8UCG - chains A and B; structure by X-ray diffraction, 1.86 A resolution.

== Chain A (and B) ==
Molecule: ATP dependent DNA ligase
From: Palaeococcus pacificus DY20341
Notes: EC 6.5.1.3; chain B of this document is another copy of the same molecule, construct and numbering; everything in this record applies to it too
Reference sequence: A0A075LQ94 (A0A075LQ94_9EURY); residue numbers follow UniProt; this construct covers 1-381
Amino-acid sequence (402 residues; row label = number of the first residue in the row; numbers below 1 keep their minus sign (Met-20 is residue -20)):
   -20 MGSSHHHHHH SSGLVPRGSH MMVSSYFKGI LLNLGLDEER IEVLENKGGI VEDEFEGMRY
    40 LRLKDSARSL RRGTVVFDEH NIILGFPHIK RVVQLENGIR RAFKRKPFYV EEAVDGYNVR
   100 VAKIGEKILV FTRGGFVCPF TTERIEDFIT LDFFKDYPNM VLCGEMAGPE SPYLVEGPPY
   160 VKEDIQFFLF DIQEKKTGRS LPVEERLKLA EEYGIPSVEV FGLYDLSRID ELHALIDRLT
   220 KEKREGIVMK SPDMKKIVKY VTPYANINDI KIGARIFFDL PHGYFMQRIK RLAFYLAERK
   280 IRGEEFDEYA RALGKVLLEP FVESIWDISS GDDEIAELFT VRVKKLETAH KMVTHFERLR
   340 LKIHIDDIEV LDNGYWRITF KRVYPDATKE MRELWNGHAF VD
Unresolved in the structure: -20 to 0 (chain B: -20 to 0, 14-15)
Differences from the reference sequence: initiating methionine (-20); expression tag (-19 to 0); engineered mutation Ala92 (Lys in A0A075LQ94)
Bound ions: Mg2+ site 1: Pro148, Val154; Mg2+ site 2 near Asp248 (its only coordinating residue here); Mg2+ site 3: Asp306, Ser309

== How chain A and chain B interact ==
Contacting residue pairs - 102 pairs, chain A then chain B:
  His67(A) with Val380(B)
  Lys69(A) with Ala378(B); Phe379(B); Val380(B)
  Arg70(A) with Ala378(B); Phe379(B), hydrogen bond (backbone-backbone); Asp381(B), salt bridge
  Val71(A) with Gly376(B); Ala378(B), hydrophobic
  Val72(A) with Leu373(B), hydrophobic
  Gln73(A) with Leu373(B); Trp374(B)
  Asn76(A) with Trp374(B), hydrogen bond (side chain-backbone); Asn375(B); Gly376(B)
  Gly77(A) with Gly376(B)
  Arg80(A) with Asn375(B); Gly376(B); His377(B), hydrogen bond
  Val237(A) with Ala378(B), hydrophobic
  Phe256(A) with Met265(B); Ile268(B), hydrophobic; Lys269(B)
  Phe257(A) with Lys269(B)
  His261(A) with His261(B), hydrogen bond
  Phe264(A) with Met265(B), hydrophobic
  Met265(A) with Phe256(B); Phe264(B), hydrophobic; Met265(B), hydrophobic
  Gln266(A) with Asp381(B)
  Arg267(A) with Asp381(B), salt bridge
  Lys269(A) with Phe257(B); Phe300(B); Leu373(B)
  Arg270(A) with Asp381(B), salt bridge
  Ala272(A) with Phe300(B), hydrophobic; Val301(B); Ile304(B)
  Phe273(A) with Phe300(B), hydrophobic; Ile304(B), hydrophobic; Met370(B); Leu373(B), hydrophobic; Trp374(B)
  Leu275(A) with Leu297(B), hydrophobic
  Ala276(A) with Ile304(B), hydrophobic; Trp305(B), hydrogen bond (backbone-side chain)
  Glu277(A) with Trp374(B)
  Phe285(A) with Leu297(B), hydrophobic; Glu298(B); Val301(B), hydrophobic
  Asp286(A) with Arg290(B), salt bridge; Lys294(B)
  Ala289(A) with Ala289(B); Gly293(B); Lys294(B)
  Arg290(A) with Arg290(B)
  Leu292(A) with Leu296(B), hydrophobic; Leu297(B), hydrophobic
  Gly293(A) with Ala289(B)
  Lys294(A) with Ala289(B)
  Leu296(A) with Leu292(B), hydrophobic; Leu296(B), hydrophobic
  Leu297(A) with Leu275(B), hydrophobic; Phe285(B), hydrophobic; Ala289(B), hydrophobic; Leu292(B), hydrophobic
  Glu298(A) with Phe285(B)
  Phe300(A) with Lys269(B); Ala272(B), hydrophobic
  Val301(A) with Ala272(B); Phe285(B), hydrophobic
  Ile304(A) with Ala272(B); Phe273(B), hydrophobic; Ala276(B), hydrophobic
  Trp305(A) with Lys279(B)
  Met370(A) with Phe273(B)
  Leu373(A) with Val72(B), hydrophobic; Gln73(B); Lys269(B); Phe273(B), hydrophobic
  Trp374(A) with Gln73(B); Asn76(B), hydrogen bond (backbone-side chain); Phe273(B); Glu277(B)
  Asn375(A) with Asn76(B); Arg80(B)
  Gly376(A) with Val71(B); Asn76(B); Gly77(B); Arg80(B)
  His377(A) with Arg80(B), hydrogen bond
  Ala378(A) with Lys69(B); Arg70(B); Val71(B), hydrophobic; Val237(B), hydrophobic
  Phe379(A) with Lys69(B); Arg70(B), hydrogen bond (backbone-backbone)
  Val380(A) with His67(B)
  Asp381(A) with Arg70(B), salt bridge; Gln266(B); Arg267(B), salt bridge; Arg270(B), salt bridge
Other interface residues (no listed pair), chain A (54 interface residues in all): Ile68, Ile268, Leu271, Lys279, Ile280, Tyr288
Other interface residues (no listed pair), chain B (53 interface residues in all): Ile68, Leu271, Asp286, Tyr288

== Overview ==
54 residues of chain A face 53 of chain B across their interface; the contacts include 8 hydrogen bonds and 7
salt bridges. Among the polar pairs are Arg70(A)-Asp381(B), Arg267(A)-Asp381(B) and Arg270(A)-Asp381(B). The
Mg2+ site 1 is built by Pro148(A) and Val154(A).
Chain A and chain B are both ATP dependent DNA ligase (Palaeococcus pacificus DY20341); the structure,
Thermophilic RNA Ligase from Palaeococcus pacificus K92A, was determined by X-ray diffraction (same
publication as 8UCE, 8UCF, 8UCH and 8UCI).
